PDB entry 4BKK | electron microscopy | chains A and B of the 24 polymer chains in the assembly

== Chain A ==
Molecule: 161-nt RNA strand
Organism: Human respiratory syncytial virus a strain long
Sequence (161 nucleotides; row label = number of the first residue in the row; note: 66 numbers in that range are skipped by the numbering (no residue carries them; nothing is unmodelled there)):
     1 CCCCCCC
    11 CCCCCCC
    21 CCCCCCC
    31 CCCCCCC
    41 CCCCCCC
    51 CCCCCCC
    61 CCCCCCC
    71 CCCCCCC
    81 CCCCCCC
    91 CCCCCCC
   101 CCCCCCC
   111 CCCCCCC
   121 CCCCCCC
   131 CCCCCCC
   141 CCCCCCC
   151 CCCCCCC
   161 CCCCCCC
   171 CCCCCCC
   181 CCCCCCC
   191 CCCCCCC
   201 CCCCCCC
   211 CCCCCCC
   221 CCCCCCC

== Chain B ==
Molecule: Nucleoprotein
Organism: Human respiratory syncytial virus a strain long
UniProtKB: P03418 (NCAP_HRSVA); numbering as in UniProt (aligned over 1-391)
Sequence (391 residues; numbered 1 to 391; the number before each row is that of its first residue):
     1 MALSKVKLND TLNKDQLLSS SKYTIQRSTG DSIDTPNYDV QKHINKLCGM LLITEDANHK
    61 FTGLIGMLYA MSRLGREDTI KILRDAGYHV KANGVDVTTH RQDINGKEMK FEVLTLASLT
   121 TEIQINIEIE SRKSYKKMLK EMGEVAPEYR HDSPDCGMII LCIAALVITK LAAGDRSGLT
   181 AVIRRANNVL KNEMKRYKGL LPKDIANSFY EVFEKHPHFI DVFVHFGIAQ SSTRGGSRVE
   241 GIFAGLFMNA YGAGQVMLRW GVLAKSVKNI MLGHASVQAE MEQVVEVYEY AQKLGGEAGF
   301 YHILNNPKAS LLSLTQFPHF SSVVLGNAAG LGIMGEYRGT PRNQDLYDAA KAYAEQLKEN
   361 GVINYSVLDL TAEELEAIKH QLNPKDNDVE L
Disordered / not traced: 1, 372-391
Reported in the primary citation:
  - self-association interface (contacts with another copy of this molecule); pairs are residue here / residue on that copy: Tyr23-Arg234 (hydrogen bond)
  - mutagenesis - R234A (68+/-8 %): decreased catalytic activity

== How chain A and chain B interact ==
Contacting residue pairs (31; chain A residue first):
  C221(A) with Ser310(B), base contact
  C222(A) with His302(B), sugar contact; Ser313(B), phosphate contact; Arg342(B), phosphate contact
  C223(A) with Ala172(B), sugar contact; Ala173(B), base contact; Gly254(B), phosphate contact; Gln255(B), phosphate contact; His302(B), sugar contact; Ser313(B), phosphate contact; Thr315(B), phosphate contact
  C224(A) with Ala173(B), sugar contact; Gly254(B), phosphate contact; Gln255(B), phosphate contact; Val256(B), phosphate contact; Tyr337(B), phosphate contact; Arg338(B), sugar contact
  C225(A) with Lys170(B), phosphate contact; Val256(B), base contact; Trp260(B), base contact; Ile333(B), base contact; Gly335(B), sugar contact; Glu336(B), sugar contact; Tyr337(B), sugar contact
  C226(A) with Lys170(B), phosphate contact; Ala181(B), phosphate contact; Arg184(B), phosphate contact
  C227(A) with Thr169(B), base contact; Arg184(B), phosphate contact; Arg185(B), base contact; Asn249(B), base contact
Also at the interface, not in a pair above, chain B (29 interface residues in all): Ser177, Gly178, Asn188, Ala309, Leu314, Met334, Gly339

== In short ==
Chain A and chain B form an interface of 7 and 29 residues respectively. From the paper: R234A of chain B
reduces catalytic activity; a self-association interface involving Tyr23(B).
Here chain A is a 161-nt RNA strand and chain B is Nucleoprotein, both from Human respiratory syncytial virus
a strain long. Entry 4BKK (The Respiratory Syncytial Virus nucleoprotein-RNA complex forms a left-handed
helical nucleocapsid) was determined by electron microscopy.
